PDB entry 5HYJ | X-ray diffraction, 3.06 A resolution | chains A and D of the 5 polymer chains in the assembly

[Chain A]
Molecule: HLA class I histocompatibility antigen, A-2 alpha chain
Source organism: Homo sapiens
Reference sequence: P01892 (1A02_HUMAN); residues 1-276 here correspond to UniProt positions 25-300 (UniProt number = residue number + 24)
Chain sequence (276 residues; row label = number of the first residue in the row):
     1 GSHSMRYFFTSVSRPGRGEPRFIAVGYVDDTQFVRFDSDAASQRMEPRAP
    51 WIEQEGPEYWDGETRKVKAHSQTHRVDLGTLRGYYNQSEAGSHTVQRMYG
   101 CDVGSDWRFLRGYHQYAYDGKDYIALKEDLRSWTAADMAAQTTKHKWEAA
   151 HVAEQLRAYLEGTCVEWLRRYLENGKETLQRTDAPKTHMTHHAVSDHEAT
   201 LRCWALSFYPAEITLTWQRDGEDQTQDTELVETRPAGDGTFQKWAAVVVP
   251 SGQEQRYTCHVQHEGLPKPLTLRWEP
Cystine bridges: C101-C164, C203-C259

[Chain D]
Molecule: Human T-cell Receptor, Class I, Light alpha Chain
Source organism: Homo sapiens
Chain sequence (193 residues; numbered 2 to 194; the number before each row is that of its first residue):
     2 KEVEQDPGPLSVPEGAIVSLNCTYSNSAFQYFMWYRQYSRKGPELLMYTY
    52 SSGNKEDGRFTAQVDKSSKYISLFIRDSQPSDSATYLCAMRGDSSYKLIF
   102 GSGTRLLVRPDIQNPDPAVYQLRDSKSSDKSVCLFTDFDSQTNVSQSKDS
   152 DVYITDKCVLDMRSMDFKSNSAVAWSNKSDFACANAFNNSIIP
Cystine bridges: C23-C89, C134-C184

[How chain A and chain D interact]
Residue-residue contacts (7):
  E58(A) - N27(D)
  G62(A) - S95(D)
  R65(A) - S95(D)  hydrogen bond (side chain-backbone)
  R65(A) - S96(D)
  K66(A) - D94(D)
  Q155(A) - Y32(D)
  T163(A) - D94(D)
Also at the interface, not in a pair above, chain D (6 interface residues in all): A29

[Overview]
Chain A and chain D each contribute 6 residues to their interface, with 1 hydrogen bond. The hydrogen-bonded
pair is R65(A)-S95(D).
Chain A is HLA class I histocompatibility antigen, A-2 alpha chain and chain D is Human T-cell Receptor, Class
I, Light alpha Chain, both from Homo sapiens; the structure, 1E6 TCR in Complex with HLA-A02 carrying
AQWGPDPAAA, was determined by X-ray diffraction.
